1SDT - chains A and B; structure by X-ray diffraction, 1.30 A resolution.

Chain A:
Protein: protease RETROPEPSIN
Source organism: Human immunodeficiency virus 1
Notes: EC 3.4.23.16
Reference sequence: P03367 (POL_HV1BR); residues 1-99 here correspond to UniProt positions 69-167 (UniProt number = residue number + 68)
Sequence (99 residues; each row starts with the number of its first residue):
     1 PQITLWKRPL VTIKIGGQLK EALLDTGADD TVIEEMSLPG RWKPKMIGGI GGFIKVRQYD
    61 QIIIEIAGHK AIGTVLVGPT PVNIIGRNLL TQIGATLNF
Differences from the reference sequence: variant Lys7 (Gln75 in P03367), Ile33 (Leu101 in P03367), Ile63 (Leu131 in P03367), Ala67 (Cys135 in P03367), Ala95 (Cys163 in P03367)
Small-molecule neighbours: indinavir (MK1; N-[2(R)-hydroxy-1(S)-indanyl]-5-[(2(S)-tertiary butylaminocarbonyl)-4(3-pyridylmethyl)piperazino]-4(S)-hydroxy-2(R)-phenylmethylpentanamide): Arg8, Leu23, Asp25, Gly27, Ala28, Asp29, Asp30, Val32, Ile47, Gly48, Gly49, Ile50, Phe53, Pro81, Val82, Ile84

Chain B:
Protein: protease RETROPEPSIN
Source organism: Human immunodeficiency virus 1
Notes: EC 3.4.23.16
Reference sequence: P03367 (POL_HV1BR); residues 101-199 here correspond to UniProt positions 69-167 (UniProt number = residue number - 32)
Sequence (99 residues; numbered 101 to 199; the number before each row is that of its first residue):
   101 PQITLWKRPL VTIKIGGQLK EALLDTGADD TVIEEMSLPG RWKPKMIGGI GGFIKVRQYD
   161 QIIIEIAGHK AIGTVLVGPT PVNIIGRNLL TQIGATLNF
Differences from the reference sequence: variant Lys107 (Gln75 in P03367), Ile133 (Leu101 in P03367), Ile163 (Leu131 in P03367), Ala167 (Cys135 in P03367), Ala195 (Cys163 in P03367)
Small-molecule neighbours: indinavir (MK1; N-[2(R)-hydroxy-1(S)-indanyl]-5-[(2(S)-tertiary butylaminocarbonyl)-4(3-pyridylmethyl)piperazino]-4(S)-hydroxy-2(R)-phenylmethylpentanamide): Arg108, Leu123, Asp125, Gly127, Ala128, Asp129, Asp130, Val132, Ile147, Gly148, Gly149, Ile150, Pro181, Val182, Ile184

Chain A / chain B interface:
Contacting residue pairs (97):
  Pro1(A) - Leu197(B)
  Pro1(A) - Asn198(B)
  Pro1(A) - Phe199(B)  hydrogen bond (backbone-backbone)
  Gln2(A) - Thr196(B)
  Gln2(A) - Leu197(B)
  Gln2(A) - Asn198(B)  hydrogen bond
  Ile3(A) - Thr196(B)
  Ile3(A) - Leu197(B)  hydrogen bond (backbone-backbone)
  Ile3(A) - Phe199(B)  hydrophobic
  Leu5(A) - Arg187(B)  hydrogen bond (backbone-side chain)
  Leu5(A) - Leu190(B)  hydrophobic
  Leu5(A) - Thr191(B)
  Leu5(A) - Ala195(B)
  Trp6(A) - Arg187(B)  hydrogen bond (backbone-side chain)
  Trp6(A) - Thr191(B)
  Lys7(A) - Arg187(B)
  Arg8(A) - Asp129(B)  salt bridge
  Arg8(A) - Arg187(B)
  Pro9(A) - Thr126(B)
  Pro9(A) - Arg187(B)
  Leu23(A) - Gly127(B)
  Leu24(A) - Thr126(B)  hydrogen bond (backbone-side chain)
  Leu24(A) - Leu197(B)  hydrophobic
  Leu24(A) - Phe199(B)  hydrophobic
  Asp25(A) - Asp125(B)
  Asp25(A) - Thr126(B)
  Asp25(A) - Gly127(B)  hydrogen bond (side chain-backbone)
  Thr26(A) - Leu105(B)
  Thr26(A) - Pro109(B)
  Thr26(A) - Leu124(B)  hydrogen bond (side chain-backbone)
  Thr26(A) - Asp125(B)
  Thr26(A) - Thr126(B)  hydrogen bond (backbone-side chain)
  Thr26(A) - Leu197(B)
  Gly27(A) - Arg108(B)  hydrogen bond (backbone-side chain)
  Gly27(A) - Leu123(B)
  Gly27(A) - Asp125(B)  hydrogen bond (backbone-side chain)
  Asp29(A) - Arg108(B)  salt bridge
  Gly49(A) - Ile150(B)
  Gly49(A) - Pro181(B)
  Ile50(A) - Ile147(B)  hydrophobic
  Ile50(A) - Gly148(B)
  Ile50(A) - Gly149(B)
  Ile50(A) - Ile150(B)
  Ile50(A) - Ile154(B)
  Ile50(A) - Pro181(B)
  Ile50(A) - Ile184(B)  hydrophobic
  Gly51(A) - Ile150(B)  hydrogen bond (backbone-backbone)
  Gly51(A) - Gly151(B)
  Gly51(A) - Gly152(B)
  Gly52(A) - Ile150(B)
  Gly52(A) - Gly151(B)
  Ile54(A) - Ile150(B)  hydrophobic
  Ile54(A) - Gly151(B)
  His69(A) - Phe199(B)
  Thr80(A) - Ile150(B)
  Pro81(A) - Gly149(B)
  Pro81(A) - Ile150(B)
  Ile84(A) - Ile150(B)  hydrophobic
  Arg87(A) - Leu105(B)  hydrogen bond (side chain-backbone)
  Arg87(A) - Trp106(B)  hydrogen bond (side chain-backbone)
  Arg87(A) - Lys107(B)  hydrogen bond (side chain-backbone)
  Arg87(A) - Arg108(B)
  Arg87(A) - Pro109(B)
  Leu90(A) - Leu105(B)  hydrophobic
  Thr91(A) - Leu105(B)
  Thr91(A) - Trp106(B)
  Gln92(A) - Trp106(B)
  Ile93(A) - Phe199(B)
  Gly94(A) - Asn198(B)
  Gly94(A) - Phe199(B)
  Ala95(A) - Leu105(B)
  Ala95(A) - Asn198(B)
  Ala95(A) - Phe199(B)  hydrophobic
  Thr96(A) - Gln102(B)  hydrogen bond
  Thr96(A) - Ile103(B)
  Thr96(A) - Thr104(B)
  Thr96(A) - Thr196(B)
  Thr96(A) - Leu197(B)
  Thr96(A) - Asn198(B)  hydrogen bond (backbone-backbone)
  Leu97(A) - Pro101(B)
  Leu97(A) - Gln102(B)
  Leu97(A) - Ile103(B)  hydrogen bond (backbone-backbone)
  Leu97(A) - Leu124(B)  hydrophobic
  Leu97(A) - Thr126(B)
  Leu97(A) - Thr196(B)
  Asn98(A) - Pro101(B)
  Asn98(A) - Gln102(B)  hydrogen bond
  Asn98(A) - Gly194(B)
  Asn98(A) - Ala195(B)
  Asn98(A) - Thr196(B)  hydrogen bond (backbone-backbone)
  Asn98(A) - Asn198(B)  hydrogen bond
  Phe99(A) - Pro101(B)  hydrogen bond (backbone-backbone)
  Phe99(A) - Ile103(B)  hydrophobic
  Phe99(A) - Leu124(B)  hydrophobic
  Phe99(A) - His169(B)
  Phe99(A) - Ile193(B)
  Phe99(A) - Ala195(B)  hydrophobic
Other interface residues (no listed pair), chain A (37 interface residues in all): Thr4, Ile47, Ala67
Other interface residues (no listed pair), chain B (38 interface residues in all): Phe153, Ala167, Thr180

In short:
Chain A and chain B form an interface of 37 and 38 residues respectively; the contacts include 22 hydrogen
bonds and 2 salt bridges. Polar contacts include Arg8(A)-Asp129(B), Asp29(A)-Arg108(B) and Gln2(A)-Asn198(B).
Indinavir is bound between chain A and chain B.
Both chains are protease RETROPEPSIN (Human immunodeficiency virus 1). Entry 1SDT (Crystal structures of HIV
protease V82A and L90M mutants reveal changes in indinavir binding site) was determined by X-ray diffraction
(same publication as 1SDU and 1SDV).
